PDB entry 4DNT | X-ray diffraction, 3.10 A resolution | chains C and A of the 3 polymer chains in the assembly

Chain C:
Molecule: Cation efflux system protein CusB
From: Escherichia coli
Reference sequence: P77239 (CUSB_ECOLI); residue numbers follow UniProt; this construct covers 1-407
Amino-acid sequence (413 residues; row label = number of the first residue in the row):
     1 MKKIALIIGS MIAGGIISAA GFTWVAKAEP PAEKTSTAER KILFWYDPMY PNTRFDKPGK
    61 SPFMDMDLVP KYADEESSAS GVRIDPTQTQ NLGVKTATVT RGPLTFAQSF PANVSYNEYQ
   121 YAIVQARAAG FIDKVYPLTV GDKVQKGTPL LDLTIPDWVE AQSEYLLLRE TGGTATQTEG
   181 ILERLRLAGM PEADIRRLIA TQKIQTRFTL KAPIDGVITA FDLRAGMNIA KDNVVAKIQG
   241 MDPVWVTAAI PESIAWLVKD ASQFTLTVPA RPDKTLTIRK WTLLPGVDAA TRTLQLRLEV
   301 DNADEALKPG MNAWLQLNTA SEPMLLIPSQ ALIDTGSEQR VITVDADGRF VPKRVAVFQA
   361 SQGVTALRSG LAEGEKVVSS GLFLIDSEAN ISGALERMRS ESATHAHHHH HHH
Disordered / not traced: 1-78, 403-413
Sequence notes: expression tag (408-413)

Chain A:
Molecule: Cation efflux system protein CusA
From: Escherichia coli
Reference sequence: P38054 (CUSA_ECOLI); residue numbers follow UniProt; this construct covers 1-1047
Amino-acid sequence (1054 residues; numbered -6 to 1047; the number before each row is that of its first residue; numbers below 1 keep their minus sign (Met-6 is residue -6)):
    -6 MHHHHHHMIE WIIRRSVANR FLVLMGALFL SIWGTWTIIN TPVDALPDLS DVQVIIKTSY
    54 PGQAPQIVEN QVTYPLTTTM LSVPGAKTVR GFSQFGDSYV YVIFEDGTDP YWARSRVLEY
   114 LNQVQGKLPA GVSAELGPDA TGVGWIYEYA LVDRSGKHDL ADLRSLQDWF LKYELKTIPD
   174 VAEVASVGGV VKEYQVVIDP QRLAQYGISL AEVKSALDAS NQEAGGSSIE LAEAEYMVRA
   234 SGYLQTLDDF NHIVLKASEN GVPVYLRDVA KVQIGPEMRR GIAELNGEGE VAGGVVILRS
   294 GKNAREVIAA VKDKLETLKS SLPEGVEIVT TYDRSQLIDR AIDNLSGKLL EEFIVVAVVC
   354 ALFLWHVRSA LVAIISLPLG LCIAFIVMHF QGLNANIMSL GGIAIAVGAM VAAAIVMIEN
   414 AHKRLEEWQH QHPDATLDNK TRWQVITDAS VEVGPALFIS LLIITLSFIP IFTLEGQEGR
   474 LFGPLAFTKT YAMAGAALLA IVVIPILMGY WIRGKIPPES SNPLNRFLIR VYHPLLLKVL
   534 HWPKTTLLVA ALSVLTVLWP LNKVGGEFLP QINEGDLLYM PSTLPGISAA EAASMLQKTD
   594 KLIMSVPEVA RVFGKTGKAE TATDSAPLEM VETTIQLKPQ EQWRPGMTMD KIIEELDNTV
   654 RLPGLANLWV PPIRNRIDML STGIKSPIGI KVSGTVLADI DAMAEQIEEV ARTVPGVASA
   714 LAERLEGGRY INVEINREKA ARYGMTVADV QLFVTSAVGG AMVGETVEGI ARYPINLRYP
   774 QSWRDSPQAL RQLPILTPMK QQITLADVAD IKVSTGPSML KTENARPTSW IYIDARDRDM
   834 VSVVHDLQKA IAEKVQLKPG TSVAFSGQFE LLERANHKLK LMVPMTLMII FVLLYLAFRR
   894 VGEALLIISS VPFALVGGIW LLWWMGFHLS VATGTGFIAL AGVAAEFGVV MLMYLRHAIE
   954 AVPSLNNPQT FSEQKLDEAL YHGAVLRVRP KAMTVAVIIA GLLPILWGTG AGSEVMSRIA
  1014 APMIGGMITA PLLSLFIIPA AYKLMWLHRH RVRK
Disordered / not traced: -6 to 0, 505-516, 1044-1047
Sequence notes: expression tag (-6 to 0); engineered mutation Ala405 (Asp in P38054)
From the paper describing this entry:
  - mutagenesis - D405A: abolished binding to Cu(I)
  - mutagenesis - R83A, E567A, D617A, E625A, E625D, R669A, K678A: abolished growth

How chain C and chain A interact:
Contacting residue pairs - 56 pairs, chain C then chain A:
  Ile84(C) - Pro656(A)  hydrophobic
  Gln88(C) - Arg654(A)
  Gln88(C) - Leu655(A)
  Gln88(C) - Pro656(A)
  Asn91(C) - Lys591(A)
  Asn91(C) - Leu595(A)
  Leu92(C) - Lys591(A)  hydrogen bond (backbone-side chain)
  Leu92(C) - Leu655(A)
  Gln108(C) - Trp776(A)
  Gln108(C) - Gln785(A)  hydrogen bond
  Ser109(C) - Gln194(A)  hydrogen bond
  Ser109(C) - Trp776(A)
  Phe110(C) - Gln194(A)
  Pro111(C) - Gln194(A)
  Pro111(C) - Gln198(A)
  Pro111(C) - Gln795(A)
  Ala112(C) - Gln198(A)  hydrogen bond (backbone-side chain)
  Asn113(C) - Gln198(A)  hydrogen bond
  Pro251(C) - Gln795(A)
  Pro251(C) - Thr797(A)
  Ser253(C) - Thr797(A)  hydrogen bond
  Ser253(C) - Asp800(A)  hydrogen bond
  Ile254(C) - Gln785(A)
  Ile254(C) - Thr797(A)
  Trp256(C) - Gln785(A)
  Pro269(C) - Arg195(A)
  Ala290(C) - Gln794(A)
  Thr291(C) - Gln794(A)
  Thr291(C) - Gln795(A)  hydrogen bond (backbone-backbone)
  Arg292(C) - Gln794(A)
  Thr293(C) - Gln795(A)
  Asn312(C) - Gln198(A)  hydrogen bond
  Asn312(C) - Tyr199(A)
  Trp314(C) - Gln194(A)
  Trp314(C) - Arg195(A)
  Trp314(C) - Gln198(A)
  Ile333(C) - Arg722(A)
  Asp334(C) - Val806(A)
  Thr335(C) - Ser807(A)
  Thr335(C) - Thr808(A)
  Gly336(C) - Val806(A)
  Gln359(C) - Gln781(A)
  Ala360(C) - Gln781(A)
  Phe383(C) - Leu577(A)
  Phe383(C) - Gly579(A)
  Phe383(C) - Ile580(A)
  Leu384(C) - Thr576(A)
  Leu384(C) - Met588(A)  hydrophobic
  Leu384(C) - Pro656(A)
  Leu384(C) - Gly657(A)
  Ser387(C) - Leu577(A)
  Glu388(C) - Pro656(A)
  Glu388(C) - Gly657(A)  hydrogen bond (side chain-backbone)
  Ile391(C) - Glu701(A)
  Ile391(C) - Arg705(A)
  Ile391(C) - Leu714(A)  hydrophobic
Also at the interface, not in a pair above, chain C (37 interface residues in all): Ala249, Ala313, Gly381, Ile385, Asn390
Also at the interface, not in a pair above, chain A (35 interface residues in all): Asp192, Glu584, Arg735, Met792, Lys793, Ile796

In short:
The interface between chain C and chain A involves 37 residues on one side and 35 on the other; the contacts
include 10 hydrogen bonds. Polar contacts include Leu92(C)-Lys591(A), Gln108(C)-Gln785(A) and
Ser109(C)-Gln194(A). The paper reports that R83A, E567A and D617A of chain A, among others, abolish growth;
D405A of chain A abolishes binding to Cu(I); 8 substitutions were tested in all.
Here chain C is Cation efflux system protein CusB and chain A is Cation efflux system protein CusA, both from
Escherichia coli. Entry 4DNT (Crystal structure of the CusBA heavy-metal efflux complex from Escherichia coli,
mutant) was determined by X-ray diffraction (same publication as 3T51, 3T53, 3T56 and 4DOP).
